6F62 - chains A and B; structure by X-ray diffraction, 2.07 A resolution.

Chain A (and B):
Name: Synaptonemal complex protein 1
Source organism: Homo sapiens
Notes: chain B of this document is another copy of the same molecule, construct and numbering; everything in this record applies to it too
Reference sequence: Q15431 (SYCP1_HUMAN); residues 101-206 here = UniProt positions 101-206
Chain sequence (109 residues; numbered 98 to 206; the number before each row is that of its first residue):
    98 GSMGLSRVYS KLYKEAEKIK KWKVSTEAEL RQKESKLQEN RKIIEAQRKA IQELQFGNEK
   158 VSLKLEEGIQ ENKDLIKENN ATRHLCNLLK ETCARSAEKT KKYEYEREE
Not modelled in the structure: 98-100, 206 (chain B: 98-100, 205-206)
Differences from the reference sequence: expression tag (98-100)
Curated features (UniProtKB/Swiss-Prot):
  - motif: G101 to K111 (Mediates head to head self-assembly of N-terminal ends), K117 to K120 (Nuclear localization signal)
  - mutagenesis: G101 to K111 (Impairs self-assembly of N-terminal ends), V105 (V105E: Impairs self-assembly of N-terminal ends; when associated with E-109. Abolishes the formation of higher-order heterooligomers with SYCE3; when associated with E-109), L109 (L109E: Impairs self-assembly of N-terminal ends; when associated with E-105. Abolishes the formation of higher-order heterooligomers with SYCE3; when associated with E-105)
From the paper describing this entry:
  - self-association interface (contacts with another copy of this molecule); pairs are residue here / residue on that copy: C183-C183, C190-C190, V105, L109, I116, W119
  - conformationally variable residues (side-chain flip): Y106

How chain A and chain B interact:
Residue-residue contacts (81):
  W119(A) - W119(B)  hydrophobic
  W119(A) - K120(B)
  W119(A) - T123(B)
  K120(A) - W119(B)
  T123(A) - T123(B)
  E126(A) - L127(B)
  L127(A) - E126(B)
  L127(A) - L127(B)  hydrophobic
  K130(A) - L127(B)
  K130(A) - E131(B)  salt bridge
  K130(A) - L134(B)
  E131(A) - K130(B)  salt bridge
  K133(A) - L134(B)
  L134(A) - K133(B)
  L134(A) - L134(B)  hydrophobic
  L134(A) - N137(B)
  N137(A) - L134(B)
  N137(A) - I141(B)
  I141(A) - N137(B)
  I141(A) - I141(B)  hydrophobic
  I141(A) - Q144(B)  hydrogen bond (backbone-side chain)
  Q144(A) - I141(B)  hydrogen bond (side chain-backbone)
  Q144(A) - Q144(B)  hydrogen bond
  Q144(A) - R145(B)
  R145(A) - Q144(B)
  I148(A) - I148(B)  hydrophobic
  I148(A) - L151(B)  hydrophobic
  L151(A) - L151(B)  hydrophobic
  L151(A) - N155(B)
  G154(A) - N155(B)
  N155(A) - L151(B)
  N155(A) - G154(B)
  N155(A) - N155(B)  hydrogen bond
  V158(A) - V158(B)  hydrophobic
  V158(A) - S159(B)
  V158(A) - L162(B)  hydrophobic
  S159(A) - V158(B)
  K161(A) - L162(B)
  L162(A) - V158(B)  hydrophobic
  L162(A) - K161(B)
  L162(A) - L162(B)
  E168(A) - N169(B)
  N169(A) - G165(B)  hydrogen bond (side chain-backbone)
  N169(A) - E168(B)
  N169(A) - N169(B)  hydrogen bond
  N169(A) - L172(B)
  L172(A) - N169(B)
  L172(A) - L172(B)  hydrophobic
  L172(A) - N176(B)  hydrogen bond (backbone-side chain)
  I173(A) - L172(B)  hydrophobic
  E175(A) - N176(B)
  E175(A) - R180(B)  salt bridge
  N176(A) - E175(B)  hydrogen bond
  N176(A) - N176(B)  hydrogen bond (backbone-side chain)
  N176(A) - T179(B)  hydrogen bond
  T179(A) - T179(B)
  T179(A) - C183(B)
  R180(A) - T179(B)
  L182(A) - C183(B)  hydrophobic
  C183(A) - C183(B)  hydrophobic
  C183(A) - L186(B)
  L186(A) - C183(B)
  L186(A) - L186(B)  hydrophobic
  L186(A) - K187(B)
  L186(A) - C190(B)  hydrogen bond (backbone-side chain)
  T189(A) - C190(B)
  C190(A) - T189(B)
  C190(A) - C190(B)  hydrogen bond
  S193(A) - S193(B)  hydrogen bond
  S193(A) - T197(B)
  K196(A) - T197(B)
  K196(A) - E201(B)  salt bridge
  T197(A) - K196(B)
  T197(A) - T197(B)
  Y200(A) - Y200(B)  hydrophobic
  Y200(A) - E201(B)  hydrogen bond
  Y200(A) - R204(B)
  E201(A) - Y200(B)  hydrogen bond
  E203(A) - R204(B)  salt bridge
  R204(A) - Y200(B)
  R204(A) - E203(B)  salt bridge
Other interface residues (no listed pair), chain A (48 interface residues in all): I116, I140, A147, Q152, K187, A194, K199
Other interface residues (no listed pair), chain B (50 interface residues in all): I116, E124, R138, I140, A147, Q152, I173, L182, A194

In short:
Chain A and chain B form an interface of 48 and 50 residues respectively, with 15 hydrogen bonds and 6 salt
bridges. Polar contacts include K130(A)-E131(B), E175(A)-R180(B) and K196(A)-E201(B). Curated annotation
(UniProt) lists 11 mutagenesis sites on chain A. From the paper: conformational variability at Y106(A); a
self-association interface involving V105(A), L109(A) and I116(A) among others.
Chain A and chain B are both Synaptonemal complex protein 1 (Homo sapiens); the structure, Crystal structure
of the SYCP1 N-terminal head-to-head assembly in open conformation, was determined by X-ray diffraction,
deposited together with 6F5X, 6F63 and 6F64.
